PDB entry 5M2Y | X-ray diffraction, 1.61 A resolution | chain A

# Chain A
Molecule: TssK C
Source organism: Escherichia coli (strain 55989 / EAEC)
Notes: fragment: C-terminal domain 316-445
UniProt: B7LG64 (B7LG64_ECO55); residues 316-445 here = UniProt positions 316-445
Chain sequence (130 residues; each row starts with the number of its first residue):
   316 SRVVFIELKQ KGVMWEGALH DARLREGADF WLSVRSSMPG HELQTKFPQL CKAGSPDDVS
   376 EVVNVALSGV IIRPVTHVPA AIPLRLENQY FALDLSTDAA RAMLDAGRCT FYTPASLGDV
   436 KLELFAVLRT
From the paper describing this entry:
  - conformationally variable residues (loop rearrangement): Asp372 to Leu382

# Summary
The paper reports conformational variability at Asp372.
Chain A is TssK C (Escherichia coli (strain 55989 / EAEC)); the structure, Structure of TssK C-terminal domain
from E. coli T6SS, was determined by X-ray diffraction, deposited together with 5M2W, 5MWN and 5M30.
